PDB entry 6QFO | X-ray diffraction, 2.30 A resolution | chain A

Chain A:
Protein: PEGA domain-containing protein, EngBF DARPin fusion 9b 3G124
Organism: Bifidobacterium longum
UniProtKB: A0A413AG90 (A0A413AG90_BIFLN); residues 340-1521 here = UniProt positions 340-1521
Chain sequence (1362 residues; each row starts with the number of its first residue):
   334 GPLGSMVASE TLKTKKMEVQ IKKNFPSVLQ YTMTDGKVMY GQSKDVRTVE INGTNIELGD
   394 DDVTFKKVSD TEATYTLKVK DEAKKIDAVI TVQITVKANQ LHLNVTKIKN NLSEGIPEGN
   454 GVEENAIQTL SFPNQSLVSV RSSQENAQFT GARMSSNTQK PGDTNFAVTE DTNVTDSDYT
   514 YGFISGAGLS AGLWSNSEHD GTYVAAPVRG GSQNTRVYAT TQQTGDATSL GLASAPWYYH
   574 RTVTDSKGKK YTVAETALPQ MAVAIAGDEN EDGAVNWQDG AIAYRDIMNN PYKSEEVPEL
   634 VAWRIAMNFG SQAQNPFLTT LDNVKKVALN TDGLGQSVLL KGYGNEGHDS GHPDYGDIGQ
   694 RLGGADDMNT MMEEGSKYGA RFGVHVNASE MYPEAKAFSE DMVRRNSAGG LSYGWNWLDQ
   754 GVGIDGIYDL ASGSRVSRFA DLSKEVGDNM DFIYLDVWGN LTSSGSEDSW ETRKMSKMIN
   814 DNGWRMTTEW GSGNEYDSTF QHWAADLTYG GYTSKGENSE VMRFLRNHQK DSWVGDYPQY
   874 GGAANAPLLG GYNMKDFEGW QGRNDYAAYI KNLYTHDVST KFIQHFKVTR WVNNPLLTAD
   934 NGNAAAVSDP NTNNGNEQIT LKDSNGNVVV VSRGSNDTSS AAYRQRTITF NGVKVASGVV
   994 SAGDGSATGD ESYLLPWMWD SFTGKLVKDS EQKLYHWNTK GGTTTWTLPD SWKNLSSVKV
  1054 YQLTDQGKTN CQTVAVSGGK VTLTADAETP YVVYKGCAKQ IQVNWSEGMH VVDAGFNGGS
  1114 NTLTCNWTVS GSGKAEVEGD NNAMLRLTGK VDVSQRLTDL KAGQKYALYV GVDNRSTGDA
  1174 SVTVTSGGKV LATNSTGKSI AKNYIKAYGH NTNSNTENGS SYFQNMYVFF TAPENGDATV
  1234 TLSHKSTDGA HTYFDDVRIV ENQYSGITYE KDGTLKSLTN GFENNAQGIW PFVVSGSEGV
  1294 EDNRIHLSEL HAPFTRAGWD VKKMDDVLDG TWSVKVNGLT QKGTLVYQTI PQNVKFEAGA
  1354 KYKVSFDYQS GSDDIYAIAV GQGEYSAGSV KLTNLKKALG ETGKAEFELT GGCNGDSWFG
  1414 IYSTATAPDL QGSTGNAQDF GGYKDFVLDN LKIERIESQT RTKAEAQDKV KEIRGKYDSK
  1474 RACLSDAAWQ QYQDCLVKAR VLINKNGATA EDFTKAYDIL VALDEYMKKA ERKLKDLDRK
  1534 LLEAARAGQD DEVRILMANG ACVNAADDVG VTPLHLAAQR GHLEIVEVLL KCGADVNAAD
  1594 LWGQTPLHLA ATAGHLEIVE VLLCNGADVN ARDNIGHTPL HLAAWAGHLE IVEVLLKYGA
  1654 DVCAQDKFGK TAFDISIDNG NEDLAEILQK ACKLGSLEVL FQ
Unresolved in the structure: 334-339, 1688-1695
Sequence notes: expression tag (334-339); conflict C1064 (Glu in A0A413AG90), C1090 (Glu in A0A413AG90), C1118 (Asp in A0A413AG90), R1309 (Gln in A0A413AG90), C1406 (Val in A0A413AG90), C1476 (Glu in A0A413AG90), C1488 (Thr in A0A413AG90)
Cystine bridges: C1064-C1685, C1118-C1617, C1406-C1488, C1476-C1555
Bound ions: Mn2+ site 1: D601, N603, D605, A607, D612; Mn2+ site 2: E727, D752, H1299; Mn2+ site 3: G1108, N1135, A1136, D1248; Mn2+ site 4: G1274, E1276, D1322, W1325, D1442
What the authors report for this chain:
  - interface residues: C1064, C1090, C1118, C1617, C1656, C1685
  - self-association interface (contacts with another copy of this molecule); pairs are residue here / residue on that copy: C1090-C1656

Overview:
The Mn2+ site 1 is built by D601, N603, D605, A607 and D612. E727, D752 and H1299 coordinate Mn2+ site 2. From
the paper: interface residues C1064, C1090 and C1118 among others; a self-association interface involving
C1064, C1090 and C1118 among others.
Chain A is PEGA domain-containing protein, EngBF DARPin fusion 9b 3G124 (Bifidobacterium longum); the
structure, EngBF DARPin Fusion 9b 3G124, was determined by X-ray diffraction, deposited together with 6QEP,
6QEV, 6QFK and 6SH9.
